4NO9 - chains H and I of the 28 polymer chains in the assembly; structure by X-ray diffraction, 2.90 A resolution.

# Chain H
Molecule: Proteasome subunit beta type-2
Organism: Saccharomyces cerevisiae
Notes: EC 3.4.25.1
UniProtKB: P25043 (PSB2_YEAST); residues 1-232 here correspond to UniProt positions 30-261 (UniProt number = residue number + 29)
Sequence (232 residues; each row starts with the number of its first residue):
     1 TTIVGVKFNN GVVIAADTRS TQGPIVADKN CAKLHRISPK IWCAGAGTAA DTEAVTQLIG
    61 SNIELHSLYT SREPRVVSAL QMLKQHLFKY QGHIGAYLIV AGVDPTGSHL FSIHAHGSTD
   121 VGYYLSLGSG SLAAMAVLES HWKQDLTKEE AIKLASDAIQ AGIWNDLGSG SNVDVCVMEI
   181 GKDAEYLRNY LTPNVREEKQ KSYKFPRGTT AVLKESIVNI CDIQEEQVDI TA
Unresolved in the structure: 223-232
Curated features (UniProtKB/Swiss-Prot):
  - active site: Thr-1 (Nucleophile)
Covalently attached groups: PHQ-LEU-LEU-LEU-EPOXYKETONE, bound form (2L0) linked to Thr-1

# Chain I
Molecule: Proteasome subunit beta type-3
Organism: Saccharomyces cerevisiae
Notes: EC 3.4.25.1
UniProtKB: P25451 (PSB3_YEAST); residues 0-204 here correspond to UniProt positions 1-205 (UniProt number = residue number + 1)
Sequence (205 residues; numbered 0 to 204; the number before each row is that of its first residue; numbering starts at 0):
     0 MSDPSSINGG IVVAMTGKDC VAIACDLRLG SQSLGVSNKF EKIFHYGHVF LGITGLATDV
    60 TTLNEMFRYK TNLYKLKEER AIEPETFTQL VSSSLYERRF GPYFVGPVVA GINSKSGKPF
   120 IAGFDLIGCI DEAKDFIVSG TASDQLFGMC ESLYEPNLEP EDLFETISQA LLNAADRDAL
   180 SGWGAVVYII KKDEVVKRYL KMRQD
Unresolved in the structure: 0
Curated features (UniProtKB/Swiss-Prot):
  - modified residue: Ser-30 (Phosphoserine)
  - cross-link: Lys-69 (Glycyl lysine isopeptide (Lys-Gly) (interchain with G-Cter in ubiquitin))

# Chain H / chain I interface
Contacting residue pairs (59):
  Ile-25(H) / Asp-143(I)
  Ile-25(H) / Phe-146(I)  hydrophobic
  Ala-27(H) / Asp-130(I)
  Asp-28(H) / Asp-130(I)
  Asp-28(H) / Glu-131(I)
  Lys-29(H) / Glu-150(I)  salt bridge
  Ala-49(H) / Cys-128(I)  hydrophobic
  Ala-50(H) / Tyr-95(I)
  Ala-50(H) / Ile-126(I)  hydrophobic
  Ala-50(H) / Cys-128(I)  hydrophobic
  Asp-51(H) / Tyr-95(I)  hydrogen bond
  Asp-51(H) / Arg-98(I)  salt bridge
  Ala-54(H) / Tyr-95(I)
  Tyr-90(H) / Phe-99(I)  hydrophobic
  His-93(H) / Arg-98(I)  hydrogen bond (backbone-side chain)
  His-93(H) / Phe-99(I)
  Ile-94(H) / Phe-99(I)  hydrophobic
  Arg-196(H) / Glu-150(I)  salt bridge
  Lys-199(H) / Glu-150(I)  hydrogen bond (side chain-backbone)
  Lys-199(H) / Ser-151(I)  hydrogen bond (side chain-backbone)
  Lys-199(H) / Tyr-153(I)  hydrogen bond (side chain-backbone)
  Ser-202(H) / Glu-154(I)  hydrogen bond
  Tyr-203(H) / Ser-151(I)
  Tyr-203(H) / Leu-152(I)  hydrophobic
  Tyr-203(H) / Glu-154(I)
  Lys-204(H) / Glu-154(I)
  Lys-204(H) / Asp-161(I)
  Phe-205(H) / Leu-152(I)  hydrophobic
  Phe-205(H) / Glu-164(I)
  Phe-205(H) / Gln-168(I)
  Arg-207(H) / Glu-160(I)  salt bridge
  Arg-207(H) / Asp-161(I)  salt bridge
  Gly-208(H) / Glu-164(I)  hydrogen bond (backbone-side chain)
  Thr-209(H) / Glu-164(I)  hydrogen bond (backbone-side chain)
  Thr-210(H) / Glu-164(I)  hydrogen bond
  Thr-210(H) / Ser-167(I)
  Thr-210(H) / Gln-168(I)  hydrogen bond
  Thr-210(H) / Leu-199(I)
  Ala-211(H) / Leu-199(I)
  Ala-211(H) / Lys-200(I)  hydrogen bond (backbone-backbone)
  Val-212(H) / Phe-163(I)  hydrophobic
  Val-212(H) / Tyr-198(I)
  Leu-213(H) / Tyr-198(I)  hydrogen bond (backbone-backbone)
  Leu-213(H) / Leu-199(I)
  Leu-213(H) / Lys-200(I)
  Lys-214(H) / Arg-197(I)
  Lys-214(H) / Tyr-198(I)  hydrogen bond (backbone-backbone)
  Glu-215(H) / Lys-196(I)
  Glu-215(H) / Arg-197(I)  salt bridge
  Ser-216(H) / Val-194(I)
  Ser-216(H) / Val-195(I)
  Ser-216(H) / Lys-196(I)  hydrogen bond (backbone-backbone)
  Ile-217(H) / Val-194(I)
  Val-218(H) / Val-194(I)  hydrogen bond (backbone-backbone)
  Val-218(H) / Lys-196(I)
  Asn-219(H) / His-44(I)
  Ile-220(H) / Gly-46(I)
  Ile-220(H) / Val-194(I)  hydrophobic
  Asp-222(H) / Lys-74(I)  salt bridge
Interface residues without a listed pair, chain H (35 interface residues in all): Val-26, Thr-48, Pro-206
Interface residues without a listed pair, chain I (38 interface residues in all): His-47, Phe-49, Leu-157, Glu-158, Thr-165, Leu-171, Tyr-187, Glu-193

# In short
35 residues of chain H face 38 of chain I across their interface, with 15 hydrogen bonds and 7 salt bridges.
Among the polar pairs are Lys-29(H)/Glu-150(I), Asp-51(H)/Arg-98(I) and Arg-196(H)/Glu-150(I). Curated
annotation (UniProt) lists active-site residue Thr-1(H) on chain H.
Chain H is Proteasome subunit beta type-2 and chain I is Proteasome subunit beta type-3, both from
Saccharomyces cerevisiae; the structure, yCP in complex with Z-Leu-Leu-Leu-epoxyketone, was determined by
X-ray diffraction together with 4NNN, 4NNW, 4NO1, 4NO6 and 4NO8 from the same study.
